Entry 5JJV (X-ray diffraction, 2.40 A resolution); this record covers chains B and C of the 6 polymer chains in the assembly.

[Chain B]
Molecule: Tyrosine recombinase XerH
Source organism: Helicobacter pylori (strain ATCC 700392 / 26695)
UniProt: O25386 (XERH_HELPY); residues 1-362 here = UniProt positions 1-362
Chain sequence (363 residues; numbered 0 to 362; the number before each row is that of its first residue; numbering starts at 0):
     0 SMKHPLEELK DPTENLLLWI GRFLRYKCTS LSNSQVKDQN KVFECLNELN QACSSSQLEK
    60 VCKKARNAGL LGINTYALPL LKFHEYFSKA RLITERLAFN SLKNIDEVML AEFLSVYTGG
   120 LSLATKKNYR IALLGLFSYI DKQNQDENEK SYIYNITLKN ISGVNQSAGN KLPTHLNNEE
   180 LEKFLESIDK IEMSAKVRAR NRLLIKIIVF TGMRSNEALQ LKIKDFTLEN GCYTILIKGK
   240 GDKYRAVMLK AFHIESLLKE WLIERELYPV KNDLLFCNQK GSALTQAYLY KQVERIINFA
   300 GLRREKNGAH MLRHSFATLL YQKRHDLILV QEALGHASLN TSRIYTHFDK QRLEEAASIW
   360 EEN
Unresolved in the structure: 162-167, 362
Sequence notes: expression tag (0)
Curated features (UniProtKB/Swiss-Prot):
  - active site: Arg213, Lys239, His309, Arg312, His335, Tyr344 (O-(3'-phospho-DNA)-tyrosine intermediate)
What the authors report for this chain:
  - binding site for the 17-nt DNA strand: Arg129
  - binding site for the 13-nt DNA strand: Arg213, His309, Arg312, His335, Tyr344
  - catalytic residues: Arg213, Lys239, His309, Arg312, His335, Tyr344
  - binding site for the 13-nt DNA strand (chain C): Lys239
  - conformationally variable residues (order/disorder transition, side-chain flip): Arg213, Lys239, His335, Trp359
  - mutagenesis - K290S: decreased catalytic activity

[Chain C]
Molecule: 13-nt DNA strand
Source organism: Helicobacter pylori 26695
Sequence (13 nucleotides; row label = number of the first residue in the row):
     1 TAGTTATGAA AAC

[Interface between chain B and chain C]
Residue-residue contacts (50):
  Lys62(B) with DT7(C), salt bridge to the phosphate; DG8(C), salt bridge to the phosphate
  Arg65(B) with DT7(C), base contact; DG8(C), hydrogen bond to the base; DA9(C), base contact
  Asn66(B) with DA6(C), hydrogen bond to the phosphate; DT7(C), hydrogen bond to the phosphate
  Asn73(B) with DA9(C), hydrogen bond to the base
  Leu77(B) with DG8(C), sugar contact; DA9(C), phosphate contact
  Leu120(B) with DA9(C), phosphate contact; DA10(C), phosphate contact
  Ser121(B) with DA10(C), hydrogen bond to the phosphate; DA11(C), phosphate contact
  Ala123(B) with DA11(C), phosphate contact
  Thr124(B) with DA9(C), sugar contact; DA10(C), hydrogen bond to the phosphate
  Asn127(B) with DA10(C), hydrogen bond to the base; DA11(C), hydrogen bond to the base
  Tyr128(B) with DA9(C), hydrogen bond to the phosphate
  Ser193(B) with DA2(C), hydrogen bond to the phosphate
  Lys195(B) with DA2(C), phosphate contact
  Val196(B) with DG3(C), phosphate contact
  Arg199(B) with DG3(C), salt bridge to the phosphate
  Arg213(B) with DC13(C), salt bridge to the phosphate
  Lys239(B) with DA12(C), hydrogen bond to the base
  Asn277(B) with DG3(C), phosphate contact; DT4(C), hydrogen bond to the phosphate
  Gln278(B) with DA2(C), sugar contact; DG3(C), hydrogen bond to the phosphate
  Ala282(B) with DT4(C), phosphate contact
  Leu283(B) with DG3(C), phosphate contact; DT4(C), phosphate contact
  Thr284(B) with DT4(C), hydrogen bond to the phosphate; DT5(C), base contact
  Ala286(B) with DT5(C), base contact
  Tyr287(B) with DG3(C), sugar contact; DT4(C), phosphate contact
  Lys290(B) with DG3(C), hydrogen bond to the base; DT4(C), hydrogen bond to the base
  Lys305(B) with DA10(C), hydrogen bond to the phosphate; DA11(C), salt bridge to the phosphate
  His309(B) with DA12(C), sugar contact; DC13(C), salt bridge to the phosphate
  Arg312(B) with DC13(C), salt bridge to the phosphate
  His313(B) with DA12(C), salt bridge to the phosphate
  His335(B) with DC13(C), salt bridge to the phosphate
  Ile343(B) with DA12(C), phosphate contact
  Tyr344(B) with DA12(C), hydrogen bond to the phosphate; DC13(C), covalent bond
Interface residues without a listed pair, chain B (34 interface residues in all): Thr74, Lys81

[Summary]
34 residues of chain B face 12 of chain C across their interface; the contacts include 1 covalent bond, 18
hydrogen bonds and 9 salt bridges. Among the polar pairs are Arg65(B)-DG8(C), Asn73(B)-DA9(C) and
Asn127(B)-DA10(C). From the paper: catalytic residues Arg213(B), Lys239(B) and His309(B) among others; K290S
of chain B reduces catalytic activity.
Here chain B is Tyrosine recombinase XerH (Helicobacter pylori (strain ATCC 700392 / 26695)) and chain C is a
13-nt DNA strand (Helicobacter pylori 26695). Entry 5JJV (Crystal structure of XerH site-specific recombinase
bound to palindromic difH substrate: post-cleavage complex) was determined by X-ray diffraction, deposited
together with 5JK0.
